PDB entry 7LKO | X-ray diffraction, 2.88 A resolution | chains B and C

== Chain B ==
Molecule: Pilus biogenesis protein
From: Xanthomonas axonopodis pv. citri
UniProt: Q8PHL2 (Q8PHL2_XANAC); residues 12-163 here = UniProt positions 12-163
Amino-acid sequence (173 residues; each row starts with the number of its first residue; numbers below 1 keep their minus sign (Met-9 is residue -9)):
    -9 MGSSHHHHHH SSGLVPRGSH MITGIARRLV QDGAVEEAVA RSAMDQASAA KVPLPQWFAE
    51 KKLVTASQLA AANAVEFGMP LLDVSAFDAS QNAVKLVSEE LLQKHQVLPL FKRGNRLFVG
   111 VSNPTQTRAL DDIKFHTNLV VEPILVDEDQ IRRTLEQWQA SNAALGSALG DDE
Not modelled in the structure: -9 to 10, 158-163
Sequence notes: initiating methionine (-9); expression tag (-8 to 11)
Reported in the primary citation:
  - mutagenesis - F77A, F101A, R103A, F108A, E132A: unchanged binding to Type IV fimbriae assembly protein (chain C)

== Chain C ==
Molecule: Type IV fimbriae assembly protein
From: Xanthomonas axonopodis pv. citri
UniProt: Q8PND9 (Q8PND9_XANAC); numbering as in UniProt (aligned over 1-117)
Amino-acid sequence (117 residues; row label = number of the first residue in the row):
     1 MSAMNARQGI LSLALKDKPA LYSAYMPFVK GGGIFVPTPK RYMLGDEVFL LLTLPDSSER
    61 LPVAGKVIWT TPAGAQGNRA AGIGVQFPDG PEGEAVRNKI ETLLAGLTTS DKPTHTM
Not modelled in the structure: 1-8
Reported in the primary citation:
  - mutagenesis - I10E, Y22A, F28A, D46A/E47A, F49E/L51E: unchanged binding to Pilus biogenesis protein (chain B)
  - mutagenesis - I10E, F49E/L51E: unchanged stability
  - mutagenesis - I10E, F49A/L51A, F49E/L51E: abolished binding to ternary complex

== Interface between chain B and chain C ==
Pairs across the interface (46):
  Ala64(B) - Pro72(C)
  Val65(B) - Pro72(C)  hydrophobic
  Gly68(B) - Pro72(C)
  Gly68(B) - Gly74(C)
  Gly68(B) - Ala75(C)
  Gly68(B) - Gln76(C)  hydrogen bond (backbone-backbone)
  Met69(B) - Pro72(C)
  Pro70(B) - Trp69(C)  hydrophobic
  Pro70(B) - Thr70(C)
  Pro70(B) - Thr71(C)
  Pro70(B) - Arg79(C)
  Leu71(B) - Trp69(C)
  Leu71(B) - Thr70(C)  hydrogen bond (backbone-backbone)
  Leu72(B) - Ile68(C)
  Leu72(B) - Trp69(C)  hydrophobic
  Asp73(B) - Leu44(C)
  Asp73(B) - Ile68(C)  hydrogen bond (backbone-backbone)
  Ser75(B) - Lys30(C)  hydrogen bond (backbone-side chain)
  Ala76(B) - Val29(C)
  Ala76(B) - Lys30(C)  hydrogen bond (backbone-backbone)
  Ala76(B) - Ile68(C)  hydrophobic
  Ala76(B) - Gln86(C)
  Phe77(B) - Phe28(C)
  Phe77(B) - Lys30(C)
  Phe77(B) - Met117(C)  hydrophobic
  Asp78(B) - Phe28(C)  hydrogen bond (backbone-backbone)
  Asp78(B) - Lys30(C)
  Gln81(B) - Pro27(C)  hydrogen bond (side chain-backbone)
  Gln81(B) - Phe28(C)
  Phe101(B) - Phe28(C)  hydrophobic
  Phe101(B) - Met117(C)
  Arg103(B) - Tyr22(C)  hydrogen bond
  Arg103(B) - Pro27(C)
  Arg103(B) - Ser110(C)
  Arg103(B) - Asp111(C)
  Arg103(B) - Lys112(C)
  Arg103(B) - Thr114(C)
  Arg103(B) - Met117(C)  hydrogen bond (side chain-backbone)
  Gly104(B) - Asp111(C)
  Arg106(B) - Asp111(C)  hydrogen bond (side chain-backbone)
  Arg106(B) - Lys112(C)
  Arg106(B) - Pro113(C)
  Phe108(B) - Arg79(C)
  Phe108(B) - Met117(C)  hydrophobic
  Glu132(B) - Arg79(C)  salt bridge
  Ile134(B) - Trp69(C)  hydrophobic
Other interface residues (no listed pair), chain B (24 interface residues in all): Asp22, Ala61, Phe67, Leu100
Other interface residues (no listed pair), chain C (26 interface residues in all): Met43, Lys66, Thr108, Thr116
Interface features reported in the paper:
  - specific contacts: Phe101(B)-Met117(C), Met117(C)-Arg103(B)
  - hot spots on chain B (mutagenesis) - F101A/F108A: abolished binding to Type IV fimbriae assembly protein (chain C)
  - hot spots on chain C (mutagenesis) - W69A: decreased binding to Pilus biogenesis protein (chain B)
  - hot spots on chain C (mutagenesis) - M117G, M117DEL: abolished binding to Pilus biogenesis protein (chain B)

== Summary ==
24 residues of chain B face 26 of chain C across their interface, with 10 hydrogen bonds and 1 salt bridge.
Polar contacts include Glu132(B)-Arg79(C), Ser75(B)-Lys30(C) and Gln81(B)-Pro27(C). The authors report
contacts between Phe101(B) and Met117(C) and Met117(C) and Arg103(B). The paper reports that I10E, F49A/L51A
and F49E/L51E of chain C abolish binding to ternary complex; M117G and M117DEL of chain C abolish binding to
Pilus biogenesis protein (chain B); 15 substitutions were tested in all.
Chain B is Pilus biogenesis protein and chain C is Type IV fimbriae assembly protein, both from Xanthomonas
axonopodis pv. citri; the structure, The PilB(N-terminal)-PilZ complex of the Type IV pilus from Xanthomonas
citri (2.9 A), was determined by X-ray diffraction together with 7LKN and 7LKQ from the same study.
